PDB entry 1PVR | X-ray diffraction, 2.65 A resolution | chains C and B of the 4 polymer chains in the assembly

[Chain C]
Molecule: 34-nt DNA strand
Sequence (34 nucleotides; row label = number of the first residue in the row):
     1 ATAACTTCGT ATAATGTATG CTATACGAAG TTAT
Disordered / not traced: 17

[Chain B]
Name: Recombinase CRE
Source organism: Enterobacteria phage P1
UniProt: P06956 (RECR_BPP1); residue numbers follow UniProt; this construct covers 2-343
Chain sequence (349 residues; numbered -5 to 343; the number before each row is that of its first residue; numbers below 1 keep their minus sign (Met-5 is residue -5)):
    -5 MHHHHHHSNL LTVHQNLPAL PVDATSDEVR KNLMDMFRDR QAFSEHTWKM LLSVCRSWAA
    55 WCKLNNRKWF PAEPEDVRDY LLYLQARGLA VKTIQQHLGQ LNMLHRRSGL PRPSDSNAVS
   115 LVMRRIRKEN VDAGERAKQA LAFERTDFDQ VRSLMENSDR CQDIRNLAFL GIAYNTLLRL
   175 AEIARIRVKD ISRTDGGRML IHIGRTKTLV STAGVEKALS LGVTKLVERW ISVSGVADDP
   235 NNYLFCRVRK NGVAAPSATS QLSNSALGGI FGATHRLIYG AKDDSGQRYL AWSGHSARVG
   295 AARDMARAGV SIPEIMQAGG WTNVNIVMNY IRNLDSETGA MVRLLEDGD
Disordered / not traced: -5 to 18, 329-331, 342-343
Construct notes: initiating methionine (-5); expression tag (-4 to 1); engineered mutation Leu174 (Ile in P06956), Asn258 (Thr in P06956), Ser259 (Arg in P06956), Gly262 (Glu in P06956), Gly266 (Glu in P06956)
UniProt features mapped onto this chain:
  - active site: Arg173, His289, Arg292, Trp315, Tyr324 (O-(3'-phospho-DNA)-tyrosine intermediate)
What the authors report for this chain:
  - binding site for the 34-nt DNA strand: Asn258, Ser259
  - binding site for the 34-nt DNA strand (chain C): Ser259
  - conformationally variable residues (side-chain flip): Ser259

[Interface between chain C and chain B]
Residue-residue contacts (57; chain C residue first):
  DT2(C) with Lys244(B), hydrogen bond to the base
  DA3(C) with Lys244(B), sugar contact
  DA4(C) with Arg154(B), salt bridge to the phosphate; Gln156(B), hydrogen bond to the phosphate; Val242(B), sugar contact; Arg243(B), sugar contact; Lys244(B), sugar contact
  DC5(C) with Gln156(B), hydrogen bond to the phosphate; Arg159(B), salt bridge to the phosphate; Arg241(B), phosphate contact; Val242(B), hydrogen bond to the phosphate; Leu256(B), phosphate contact
  DT6(C) with Arg241(B), sugar contact; Gln255(B), phosphate contact; Leu256(B), phosphate contact; Ser257(B), hydrogen bond to the phosphate; Ala260(B), phosphate contact
  DT7(C) with Ser257(B), base contact; Ser259(B), hydrogen bond to the base
  DG9(C) with Arg50(B), sugar contact
  DT10(C) with Lys43(B), base contact; Met44(B), base contact; Ser47(B), hydrogen bond to the phosphate; Arg50(B), salt bridge to the phosphate
  DA11(C) with Met44(B), base contact; Arg81(B), salt bridge to the phosphate; Leu83(B), phosphate contact; Arg282(B), hydrogen bond to the base
  DT12(C) with Met44(B), base contact; Leu83(B), phosphate contact; Ala84(B), hydrogen bond to the phosphate; Lys86(B), sugar contact; Thr87(B), phosphate contact; Gln90(B), base contact; Arg282(B), hydrogen bond to the sugar
  DA13(C) with Lys86(B), phosphate contact; Gln90(B), hydrogen bond to the base; Ala131(B), phosphate contact; Lys132(B), hydrogen bond to the phosphate; Tyr283(B), sugar contact
  DA14(C) with Lys86(B), hydrogen bond to the base; Lys132(B), phosphate contact; Lys201(B), hydrogen bond to the base; Ile320(B), sugar contact; Tyr324(B), hydrogen bond to the phosphate
  DT15(C) with Arg173(B), salt bridge to the phosphate; Lys201(B), hydrogen bond to the sugar; Thr202(B), phosphate contact; His289(B), salt bridge to the phosphate; Arg292(B), salt bridge to the phosphate; Trp315(B), hydrogen bond to the phosphate; Ile320(B), phosphate contact; Tyr324(B), hydrogen bond to the phosphate
  DG16(C) with Thr202(B), sugar contact; Trp315(B), phosphate contact; Thr316(B), hydrogen bond to the phosphate; Asn317(B), hydrogen bond to the phosphate
Also at the interface, not in a pair above, chain C (15 interface residues in all): DC8
Also at the interface, not in a pair above, chain B (41 interface residues in all): His91, Arg130, Gln133, Cys240, Gly314

[In short]
15 residues of chain C face 41 of chain B across their interface; the contacts include 20 hydrogen bonds and 7
salt bridges. Polar contacts include DT2(C)-Lys244(B), DT7(C)-Ser259(B) and DA11(C)-Arg282(B). From the paper:
a binding site for the 34-nt DNA strand at Asn258(B) and Ser259(B); a binding site for the 34-nt DNA strand
(chain C) at Ser259(B).
Chain C is a 34-nt DNA strand and chain B is Recombinase CRE (Enterobacteria phage P1); the structure, Basis
for a switch in substrate specificity: crystal structure of selected variant of cre site-specific recombinase
..., was determined by X-ray diffraction, deposited together with 1PVP and 1PVQ.
